7TLT - chains A and B of the 3 polymer chains in the assembly; structure by X-ray diffraction, 2.30 A resolution.

[Chain A]
Molecule: HLA class I histocompatibility antigen, A alpha chain
From: Homo sapiens
UniProtKB: B0UXQ0 (B0UXQ0_HUMAN); residues -23 to 341 here correspond to UniProt positions 1-365 (UniProt number = residue number + 24)
Sequence (365 residues; numbered -23 to 341; the number before each row is that of its first residue; numbers below 1 keep their minus sign (Met-23 is residue -23)):
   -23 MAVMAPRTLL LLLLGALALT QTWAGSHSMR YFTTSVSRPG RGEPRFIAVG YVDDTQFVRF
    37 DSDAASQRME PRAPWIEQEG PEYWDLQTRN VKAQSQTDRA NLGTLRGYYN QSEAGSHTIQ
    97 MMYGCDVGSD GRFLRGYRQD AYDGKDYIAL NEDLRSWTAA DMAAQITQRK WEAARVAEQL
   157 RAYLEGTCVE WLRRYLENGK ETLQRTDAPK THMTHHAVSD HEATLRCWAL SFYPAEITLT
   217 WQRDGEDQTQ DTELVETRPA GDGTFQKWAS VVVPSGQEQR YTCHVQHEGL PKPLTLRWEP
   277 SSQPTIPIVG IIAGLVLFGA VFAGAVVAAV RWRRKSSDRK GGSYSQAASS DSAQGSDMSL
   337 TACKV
Not modelled in the structure: -23 to 0, 276-341
Cystine bridges: Cys101-Cys164, Cys203-Cys259

[Chain B]
Molecule: Beta-2-microglobulin
From: Homo sapiens
UniProtKB: P61769 (B2MG_HUMAN); residues 1-99 here correspond to UniProt positions 21-119 (UniProt number = residue number + 20)
Sequence (100 residues; each row starts with the number of its first residue; numbering starts at 0):
     0 MIQRTPKIQV YSRHPAENGK SNFLNCYVSG FHPSDIEVDL LKNGERIEKV EHSDLSFSKD
    60 WSFYLLYYTE FTPTEKDEYA CRVNHVTLSQ PKIVKWDRDM
Not modelled in the structure: 0
Construct notes: initiating methionine (0)
Cystine bridges: Cys25-Cys80
Swiss-Prot annotation at these positions:
  - modified residue: Gln2 (Pyrrolidone carboxylic acid)
  - glycosylation: Ile1 (N-linked (Glc) (glycation) isoleucine), Lys19 (N-linked (Glc) (glycation) lysine), Lys41 (N-linked (Glc) (glycation) lysine), Lys48 (N-linked (Glc) (glycation) lysine), Lys58 (N-linked (Glc) (glycation) lysine), Lys91 (N-linked (Glc) (glycation) lysine), Lys94 (N-linked (Glc) (glycation) lysine)

[Chain A / chain B interface]
Residue-residue contacts (59; chain A residue first):
  Phe8(A) - Ser55(B)
  Phe8(A) - Phe56(B)  hydrophobic
  Thr9(A) - Phe56(B)
  Thr10(A) - Leu54(B)
  Thr10(A) - Phe56(B)
  Thr10(A) - Phe62(B)
  Val12(A) - Ser33(B)
  Ile23(A) - Leu54(B)  hydrophobic
  Val25(A) - Asp53(B)
  Val25(A) - Leu54(B)
  Val25(A) - Ser55(B)
  Tyr27(A) - Ser55(B)
  Tyr27(A) - Tyr63(B)
  Gln32(A) - Asp53(B)  hydrogen bond
  Arg35(A) - Asp53(B)  salt bridge
  Arg48(A) - Asp53(B)  salt bridge
  Gln96(A) - His31(B)  hydrogen bond
  Gln96(A) - Phe56(B)
  Gln96(A) - Trp60(B)  hydrogen bond (side chain-backbone)
  Gln96(A) - Phe62(B)
  Met97(A) - Phe56(B)
  Gln115(A) - Trp60(B)
  Asp116(A) - Trp60(B)
  Ala117(A) - Trp60(B)  hydrophobic
  Asp119(A) - Ile1(B)  hydrogen bond (backbone-backbone)
  Asp119(A) - His31(B)
  Gly120(A) - Ile1(B)
  Gly120(A) - Arg3(B)
  Gly120(A) - His31(B)  hydrogen bond (backbone-side chain)
  Gly120(A) - Trp60(B)
  Lys121(A) - Ile1(B)
  Asp122(A) - Trp60(B)  hydrogen bond
  Thr190(A) - Asp98(B)  hydrogen bond
  His192(A) - Asp98(B)  salt bridge
  Arg202(A) - Asp98(B)  salt bridge
  Arg202(A) - Met99(B)
  Trp204(A) - Asp98(B)  hydrogen bond
  Trp204(A) - Met99(B)
  Val231(A) - Gln8(B)
  Glu232(A) - Lys6(B)  salt bridge
  Glu232(A) - Gln8(B)  hydrogen bond
  Glu232(A) - Tyr26(B)
  Glu232(A) - Ser28(B)  hydrogen bond
  Thr233(A) - Tyr26(B)
  Arg234(A) - Gln8(B)  hydrogen bond
  Arg234(A) - Tyr10(B)
  Arg234(A) - Met99(B)  hydrogen bond (side chain-backbone)
  Pro235(A) - Tyr10(B)  hydrogen bond (backbone-side chain)
  Pro235(A) - Tyr26(B)
  Ala236(A) - Arg12(B)  hydrogen bond (backbone-side chain)
  Ala236(A) - Asn24(B)  hydrogen bond (backbone-side chain)
  Gly237(A) - Arg12(B)
  Gly237(A) - Leu65(B)
  Asp238(A) - Arg12(B)
  Asp238(A) - His13(B)  salt bridge
  Gln242(A) - Tyr10(B)
  Gln242(A) - Ser11(B)  hydrogen bond (side chain-backbone)
  Gln242(A) - Arg12(B)  hydrogen bond (side chain-backbone)
  Trp244(A) - Met99(B)  hydrogen bond (side chain-backbone)
Other interface residues (no listed pair), chain A (36 interface residues in all): Thr94, Met98, Leu206
Other interface residues (no listed pair), chain B (25 interface residues in all): Pro14, Asp59

[In short]
36 residues of chain A and 25 residues of chain B are in contact; the contacts include 18 hydrogen bonds and 6
salt bridges. Polar contacts include Arg35(A)-Asp53(B), Arg48(A)-Asp53(B) and His192(A)-Asp98(B).
Chain A is HLA class I histocompatibility antigen, A alpha chain and chain B is Beta-2-microglobulin, both
from Homo sapiens; the structure, SARS-CoV-2 Spike-derived peptide S489-497 (YFPLQSYGF) presented by
HLA-A*29:02, was determined by X-ray diffraction.
